Entry 8ASG (electron microscopy, 3.20 A resolution); this record covers chains A and T of the 4 polymer chains in the assembly.

== Chain A ==
Name: RNA-dependent RNA-polymerase L protein
Organism: SFTS virus AH12
Notes: EC 2.7.7.48
Reference sequence: U3GU88 (U3GU88_SFTS); residue numbers follow UniProt; this construct covers 1-2084
Amino-acid sequence (2084 residues; numbered 1 to 2084; the number before each row is that of its first residue):
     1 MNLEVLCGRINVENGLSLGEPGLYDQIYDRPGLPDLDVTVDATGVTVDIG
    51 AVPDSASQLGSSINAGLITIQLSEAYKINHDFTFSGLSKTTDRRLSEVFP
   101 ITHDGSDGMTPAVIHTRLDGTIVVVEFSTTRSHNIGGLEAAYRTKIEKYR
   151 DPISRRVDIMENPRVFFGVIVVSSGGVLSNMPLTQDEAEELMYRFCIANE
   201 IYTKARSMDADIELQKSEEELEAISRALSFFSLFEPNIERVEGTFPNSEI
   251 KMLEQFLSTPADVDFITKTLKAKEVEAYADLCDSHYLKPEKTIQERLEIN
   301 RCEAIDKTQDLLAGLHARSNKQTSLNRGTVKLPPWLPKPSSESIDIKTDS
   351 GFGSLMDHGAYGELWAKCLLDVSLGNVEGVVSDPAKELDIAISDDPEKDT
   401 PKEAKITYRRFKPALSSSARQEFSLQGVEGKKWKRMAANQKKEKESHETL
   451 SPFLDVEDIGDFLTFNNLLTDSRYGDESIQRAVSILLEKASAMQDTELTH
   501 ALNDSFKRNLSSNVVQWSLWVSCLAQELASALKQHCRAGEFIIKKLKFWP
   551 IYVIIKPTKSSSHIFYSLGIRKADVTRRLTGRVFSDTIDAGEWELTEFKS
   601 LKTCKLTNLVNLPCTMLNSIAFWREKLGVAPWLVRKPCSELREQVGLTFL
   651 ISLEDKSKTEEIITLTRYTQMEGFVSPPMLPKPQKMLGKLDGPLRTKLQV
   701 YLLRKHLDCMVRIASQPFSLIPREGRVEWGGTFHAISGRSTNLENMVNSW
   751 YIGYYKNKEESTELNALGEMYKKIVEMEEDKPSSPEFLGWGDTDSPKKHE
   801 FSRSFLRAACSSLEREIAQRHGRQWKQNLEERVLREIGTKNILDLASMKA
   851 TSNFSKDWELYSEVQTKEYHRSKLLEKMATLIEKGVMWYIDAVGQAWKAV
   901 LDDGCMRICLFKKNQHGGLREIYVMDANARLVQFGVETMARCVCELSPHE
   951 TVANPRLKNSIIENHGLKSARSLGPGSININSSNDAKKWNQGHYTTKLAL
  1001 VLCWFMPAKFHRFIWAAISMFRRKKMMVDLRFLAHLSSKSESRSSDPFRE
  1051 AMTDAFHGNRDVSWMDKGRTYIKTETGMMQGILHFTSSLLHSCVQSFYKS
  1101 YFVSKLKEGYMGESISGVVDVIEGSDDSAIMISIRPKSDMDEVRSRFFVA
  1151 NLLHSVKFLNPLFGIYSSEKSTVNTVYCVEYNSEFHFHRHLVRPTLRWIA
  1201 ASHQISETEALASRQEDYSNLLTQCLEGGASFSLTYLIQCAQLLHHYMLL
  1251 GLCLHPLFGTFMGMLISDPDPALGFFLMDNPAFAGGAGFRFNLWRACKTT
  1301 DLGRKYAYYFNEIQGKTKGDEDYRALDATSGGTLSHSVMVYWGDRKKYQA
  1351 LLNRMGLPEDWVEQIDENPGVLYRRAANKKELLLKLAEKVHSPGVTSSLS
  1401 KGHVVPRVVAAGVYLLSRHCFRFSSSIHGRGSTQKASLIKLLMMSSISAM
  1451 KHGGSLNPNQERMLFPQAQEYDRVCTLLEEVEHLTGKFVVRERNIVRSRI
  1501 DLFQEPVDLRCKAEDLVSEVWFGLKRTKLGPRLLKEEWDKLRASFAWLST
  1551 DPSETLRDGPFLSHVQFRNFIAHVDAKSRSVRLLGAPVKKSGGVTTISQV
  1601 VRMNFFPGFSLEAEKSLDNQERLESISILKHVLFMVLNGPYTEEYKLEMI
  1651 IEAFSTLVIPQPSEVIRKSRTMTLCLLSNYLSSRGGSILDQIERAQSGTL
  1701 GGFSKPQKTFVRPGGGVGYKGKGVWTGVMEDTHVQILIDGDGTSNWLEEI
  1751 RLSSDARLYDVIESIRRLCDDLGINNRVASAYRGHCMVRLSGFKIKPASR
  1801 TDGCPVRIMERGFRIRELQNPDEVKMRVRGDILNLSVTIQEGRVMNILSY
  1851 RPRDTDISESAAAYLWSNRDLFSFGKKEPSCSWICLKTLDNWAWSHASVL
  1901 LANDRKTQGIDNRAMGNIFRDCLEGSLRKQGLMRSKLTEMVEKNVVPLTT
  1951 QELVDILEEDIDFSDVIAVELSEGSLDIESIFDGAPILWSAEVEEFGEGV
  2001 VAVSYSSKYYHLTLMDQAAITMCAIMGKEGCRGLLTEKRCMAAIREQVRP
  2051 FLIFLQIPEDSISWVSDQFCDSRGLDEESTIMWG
Disordered / not traced: 88-92, 917-919, 1316-1335, 1425-1430, 1504-1512, 1524-1536, 1574-1578, 1589-1595, 1613-2084
Sequence notes: engineered mutation Ala112 (Asp in U3GU88)
Ion coordination: Mg2+: Asp985, Asp1127, Glu1180

== Chain T ==
Molecule: 20-nt RNA strand
Sequence (20 nucleotides; each row starts with the number of its first residue; numbers below 1 keep their minus sign (G-14 is residue -14)):
   -14 GAUCUGGGCGGUCUUUGUGU
Disordered / not traced: -14 to 0

== Interface between chain A and chain T ==
Residue-residue contacts (38):
  Ile344(A) - G4(T)  base contact
  Ser382(A) - U5(T)  phosphate contact
  Asp383(A) - U5(T)  sugar contact
  Lys386(A) - U5(T)  base contact
  Glu387(A) - G4(T)  phosphate contact
  Glu387(A) - U5(T)  phosphate contact
  Pro401(A) - G4(T)  phosphate contact
  Pro401(A) - U5(T)  sugar contact
  Ala404(A) - G4(T)  phosphate contact
  Lys405(A) - U1(T)  base contact
  Lys405(A) - U3(T)  salt bridge to the phosphate
  Lys405(A) - G4(T)  phosphate contact
  Ile406(A) - U1(T)  base contact
  Tyr408(A) - G4(T)  base contact
  Tyr408(A) - U5(T)  hydrogen bond to the phosphate
  Arg410(A) - U1(T)  hydrogen bond to the base
  Ser530(A) - U3(T)  hydrogen bond to the base
  Lys533(A) - U1(T)  base contact
  Lys533(A) - U3(T)  base contact
  Gln534(A) - U3(T)  hydrogen bond to the base
  Gln534(A) - G4(T)  base contact
  Lys544(A) - G4(T)  hydrogen bond to the base
  Leu1254(A) - G4(T)  hydrogen bond to the base
  Val1340(A) - G2(T)  hydrogen bond to the base
  Tyr1341(A) - G2(T)  base contact
  Arg1345(A) - G2(T)  base contact
  Arg1407(A) - G2(T)  salt bridge to the phosphate
  Val1413(A) - U3(T)  sugar contact
  Val1413(A) - G4(T)  base contact
  Tyr1414(A) - G2(T)  sugar contact
  Tyr1414(A) - U3(T)  sugar contact
  Arg1418(A) - G2(T)  sugar contact
  Arg1418(A) - U3(T)  salt bridge to the phosphate
  Arg1418(A) - G4(T)  salt bridge to the phosphate
  Arg1418(A) - U5(T)  phosphate contact
  His1419(A) - G2(T)  base contact
  Cys1420(A) - G2(T)  base contact
  Lys1435(A) - G2(T)  base contact
Other interface residues (no listed pair), chain A (32 interface residues in all): Arg409, Glu527, His1255, Pro1256, Trp1342, Ala1410

== Summary ==
32 residues of chain A face 5 of chain T across their interface; the contacts include 7 hydrogen bonds and 4
salt bridges. Polar pairs include Arg410(A)-U1(T), Ser530(A)-U3(T) and Gln534(A)-U3(T). Asp985(A), Asp1127(A)
and Glu1180(A) coordinate Mg2+.
Chain A is RNA-dependent RNA-polymerase L protein (SFTS virus AH12) and chain T is a 20-nt RNA strand; the
structure, Structure of the SFTSV L protein bound in a resting state [RESTING], was determined by electron
microscopy (same publication as 8AS6, 8AS7, 8ASB and 8ASD).
